PDB entry 8IWJ | electron microscopy, 3.00 A resolution | chains A and B

# Chain A (and B)
Protein: ABC transporter G family member 25
From: Arabidopsis thaliana
Notes: chain B of this document is another copy of the same molecule, construct and numbering; everything in this record applies to it too
UniProt: Q84TH5 (AB25G_ARATH); residue numbers follow UniProt; this construct covers 1-662
Sequence (662 residues; row label = number of the first residue in the row):
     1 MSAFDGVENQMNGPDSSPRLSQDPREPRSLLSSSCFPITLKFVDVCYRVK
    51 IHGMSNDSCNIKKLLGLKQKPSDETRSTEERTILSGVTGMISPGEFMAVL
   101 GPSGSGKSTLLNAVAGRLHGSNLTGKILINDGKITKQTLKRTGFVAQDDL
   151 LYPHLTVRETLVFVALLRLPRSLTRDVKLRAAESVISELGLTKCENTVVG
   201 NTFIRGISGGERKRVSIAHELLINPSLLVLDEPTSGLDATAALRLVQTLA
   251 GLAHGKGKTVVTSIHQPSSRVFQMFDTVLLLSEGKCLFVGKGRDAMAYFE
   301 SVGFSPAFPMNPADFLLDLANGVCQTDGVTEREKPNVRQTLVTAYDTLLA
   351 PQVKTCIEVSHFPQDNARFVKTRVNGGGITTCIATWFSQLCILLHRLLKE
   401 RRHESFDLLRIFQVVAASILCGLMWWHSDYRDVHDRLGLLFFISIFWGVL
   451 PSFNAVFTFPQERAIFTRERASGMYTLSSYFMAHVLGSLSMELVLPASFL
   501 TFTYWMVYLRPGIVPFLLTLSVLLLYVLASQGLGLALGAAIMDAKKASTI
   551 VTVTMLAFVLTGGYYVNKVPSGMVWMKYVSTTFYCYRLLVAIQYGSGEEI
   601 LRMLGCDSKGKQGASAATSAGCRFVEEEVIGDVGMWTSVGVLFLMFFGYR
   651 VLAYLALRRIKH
Disordered / not traced: 1-32, 49-81, 326-336, 360-376, 603-625
Reported in the primary citation:
  - mutagenesis - E232Q: abolished catalytic activity
  - catalytic residues: Glu232

# Interface between chain A and chain B
Residue-residue contacts (62; chain A residue first):
  Ala239(A) with Gln266(B)
  Gln266(A) with Ala239(B)
  Ser269(A) with Phe308(B); Met310(B); Asn311(B), hydrogen bond (side chain-backbone); Asp314(B), hydrogen bond
  Arg270(A) with Phe308(B); Asp318(B), salt bridge
  Gln273(A) with Phe308(B)
  Phe308(A) with Ser269(B); Arg270(B); Gln273(B)
  Pro309(A) with Pro312(B)
  Met310(A) with Ser269(B)
  Asn311(A) with Ser269(B), hydrogen bond (backbone-side chain)
  Pro312(A) with Pro309(B)
  Asp314(A) with Ser269(B), hydrogen bond
  Asp318(A) with Arg270(B), salt bridge
  Leu409(A) with Lys545(B); Thr549(B)
  Phe412(A) with Val553(B), hydrophobic
  Gln413(A) with Thr549(B)
  Ala416(A) with Val553(B), hydrophobic
  Leu420(A) with Leu556(B), hydrophobic; Ala557(B), hydrophobic
  Leu423(A) with Pro570(B); Met573(B), hydrophobic
  Met424(A) with Thr561(B); Val566(B); Pro570(B); Met573(B), hydrophobic
  Trp425(A) with Val566(B), hydrophobic
  Asp432(A) with Lys568(B)
  His434(A) with Tyr564(B)
  Asp435(A) with Tyr565(B); Val566(B); Asn567(B), hydrogen bond (side chain-backbone); Lys568(B)
  Gly438(A) with Tyr565(B)
  Phe442(A) with Leu556(B), hydrophobic
  Lys545(A) with Leu409(B)
  Thr549(A) with Leu409(B); Gln413(B)
  Val553(A) with Phe412(B), hydrophobic; Ala416(B), hydrophobic
  Leu556(A) with Leu420(B), hydrophobic; Phe442(B), hydrophobic
  Thr561(A) with Met424(B)
  Tyr564(A) with His434(B)
  Tyr565(A) with Asp435(B); Gly438(B); Tyr565(B), hydrogen bond
  Val566(A) with Met424(B); Trp425(B), hydrophobic; Asp435(B)
  Asn567(A) with Asp435(B), hydrogen bond (backbone-side chain)
  Lys568(A) with Asp432(B); Asp435(B)
  Pro570(A) with Leu423(B); Met424(B)
  Met573(A) with Leu423(B), hydrophobic; Met424(B), hydrophobic
Interface residues without a listed pair, chain A (47 interface residues in all): Ser268, Val323, Ala417, Trp426, Ile445, Thr552, Ala557, Leu560, Val569, Met576
Interface residues without a listed pair, chain B (47 interface residues in all): Ser268, Val323, Ala417, Trp426, Ile445, Thr552, Leu560, Val569, Met576
From the paper, about this interface:
  - interface residues, chain A: His434(A), Tyr564(A), Tyr565(A)

# In short
The chain A/chain B interface involves 47 residues from each chain, with 7 hydrogen bonds and 2 salt bridges.
Polar pairs include Arg270(A)-Asp318(B), Ser269(A)-Asn311(B) and Ser269(A)-Asp314(B). The paper reports the
catalytic residue Glu232(A); E232Q of chain A abolishes catalytic activity.
Chain A and chain B are both ABC transporter G family member 25 (Arabidopsis thaliana); the structure, ABCG25
Wild Type in Apo-state, was determined by electron microscopy together with 8K0X, 8K0Z, 8IWK and 8IWN from the
same study.
